Entry 5LOT (X-ray diffraction, 2.25 A resolution); this record covers chains A and B.

Chain A (and B):
Molecule: 3-ketoacyl-CoA thiolase-like protein
From: Leishmania mexicana (strain MHOM/GT/2001/U1103)
Notes: EC 2.3.1.16; chain B of this document is another copy of the same molecule, construct and numbering; everything in this record applies to it too
Reference sequence: E9AW84 (E9AW84_LEIMU); numbering as in UniProt (aligned over 1-441)
Amino-acid sequence (457 residues; row label = number of the first residue in the row; numbers below 1 keep their minus sign (His-15 is residue -15)):
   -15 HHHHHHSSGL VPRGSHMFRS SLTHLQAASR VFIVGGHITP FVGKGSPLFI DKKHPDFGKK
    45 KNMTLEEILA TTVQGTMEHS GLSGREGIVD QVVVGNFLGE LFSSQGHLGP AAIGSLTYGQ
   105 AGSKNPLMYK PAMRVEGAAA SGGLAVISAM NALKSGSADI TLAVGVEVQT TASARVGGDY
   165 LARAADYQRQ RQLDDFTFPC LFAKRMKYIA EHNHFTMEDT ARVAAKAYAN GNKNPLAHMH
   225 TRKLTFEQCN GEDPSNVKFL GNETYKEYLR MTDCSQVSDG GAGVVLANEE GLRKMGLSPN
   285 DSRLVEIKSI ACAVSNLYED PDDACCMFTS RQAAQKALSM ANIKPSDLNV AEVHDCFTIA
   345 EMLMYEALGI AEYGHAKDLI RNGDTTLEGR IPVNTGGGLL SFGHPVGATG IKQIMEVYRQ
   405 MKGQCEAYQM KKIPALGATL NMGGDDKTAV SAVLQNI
Disordered / not traced: -15 to 11
Differences from the reference sequence: expression tag (-15 to 0); conflict Leu6 (Met in E9AW84), Ala12 (Thr in E9AW84), Pro31 (Lys in E9AW84), 26 further conflict positions vs the reference (E9AW84) not listed
Residues lining bound ligands: acetyl coenzyme A (ACO): Lys28, Ala123, Ala158, Arg159, Leu165, Phe180, Phe182, Pro183, Val241, Phe243, Met255, Cys258, Ser259, Val261, His338, Cys340, Phe341, Leu383, His388, Val390, Met426, Gly428
Reported in the primary citation:
  - binding site for acetyl coenzyme A: Ser259, His338, His388
  - catalytic residues: His338, His388, Gly428
  - contacts within the chain: His338-Asn425 (hydrogen bond), His388-Thr393 (hydrogen bond)
  - catalytic residues: Cys340 (citing earlier work)

Interface between chain A and chain B:
Pairs across the interface - 128 pairs, chain A then chain B:
  Glu50(A) - Gln172(B)
  Glu50(A) - Tyr302(B)
  Glu84(A) - Phe81(B)
  Glu84(A) - Leu82(B)
  Glu84(A) - Glu84(B)
  Glu84(A) - Leu85(B)
  Glu84(A) - Glu120(B)
  Glu84(A) - Arg167(B)  hydrogen bond (backbone-side chain)
  Leu85(A) - Glu84(B)
  Leu85(A) - Leu85(B)  hydrophobic
  Ser88(A) - Arg167(B)
  Ser88(A) - Tyr171(B)
  Gln89(A) - Arg167(B)  hydrogen bond (side chain-backbone)
  Gln89(A) - Ala169(B)  hydrogen bond (side chain-backbone)
  Gln89(A) - Asp170(B)
  Gln89(A) - Tyr171(B)  hydrogen bond (side chain-backbone)
  Gln89(A) - Leu301(B)
  Gly90(A) - Arg167(B)  hydrogen bond (backbone-backbone)
  His91(A) - Glu120(B)  hydrogen bond (backbone-side chain)
  His91(A) - Gly121(B)
  His91(A) - Ala122(B)
  His91(A) - Arg167(B)
  His91(A) - Ala168(B)  hydrogen bond (side chain-backbone)
  His91(A) - Gly427(B)
  His91(A) - Gly428(B)
  His91(A) - Lys431(B)
  His91(A) - Thr432(B)  hydrogen bond
  Gly93(A) - Val298(B)
  Pro94(A) - Val298(B)  hydrophobic
  Pro94(A) - Ser299(B)
  Pro94(A) - Asn300(B)
  Pro94(A) - Leu301(B)  hydrogen bond (backbone-backbone)
  Pro94(A) - Lys431(B)
  Pro94(A) - Thr432(B)
  Ala95(A) - Leu301(B)
  Ala95(A) - Tyr302(B)
  Ile97(A) - Val298(B)  hydrophobic
  Ile97(A) - Ser299(B)
  Gly98(A) - Asn300(B)
  Gly98(A) - Tyr302(B)
  Tyr102(A) - Tyr302(B)  hydrophobic
  Ala105(A) - Glu303(B)
  Gly106(A) - Glu303(B)  hydrogen bond (backbone-side chain)
  Met112(A) - Val298(B)
  Met112(A) - Ser299(B)
  Met112(A) - Asn300(B)
  Tyr113(A) - Cys296(B)
  Tyr113(A) - Ala297(B)
  Tyr113(A) - Val298(B)  hydrogen bond (backbone-backbone)
  Tyr113(A) - Phe312(B)
  Tyr113(A) - Thr313(B)
  Tyr113(A) - Gln316(B)
  Tyr113(A) - Lys320(B)  hydrogen bond (backbone-side chain)
  Lys114(A) - Val298(B)  hydrogen bond (backbone-backbone)
  Pro115(A) - Cys296(B)
  Ala116(A) - Val298(B)
  Met117(A) - Val119(B)  hydrophobic
  Met117(A) - Leu128(B)  hydrophobic
  Met117(A) - Ser132(B)
  Arg118(A) - Glu84(B)  salt bridge
  Arg118(A) - Arg118(B)
  Arg118(A) - Val119(B)
  Arg118(A) - Glu120(B)  salt bridge
  Val119(A) - Arg118(B)
  Val119(A) - Val119(B)  hydrophobic
  Glu120(A) - Gly90(B)
  Glu120(A) - His91(B)  hydrogen bond (side chain-backbone)
  Glu120(A) - Arg118(B)  salt bridge
  Gly121(A) - His91(B)
  Ala122(A) - His91(B)
  Leu128(A) - Met117(B)  hydrophobic
  Ser132(A) - Met117(B)
  Asn135(A) - Asn135(B)
  Asn135(A) - Ser139(B)  hydrogen bond
  Asn135(A) - Ser141(B)  hydrogen bond
  Lys138(A) - Lys138(B)
  Lys138(A) - Ser139(B)
  Ser139(A) - Asn135(B)  hydrogen bond
  Ser139(A) - Lys138(B)
  Ser141(A) - Asn135(B)  hydrogen bond
  Arg167(A) - Glu84(B)  hydrogen bond (side chain-backbone)
  Arg167(A) - Ser88(B)
  Arg167(A) - Gln89(B)  hydrogen bond (backbone-side chain)
  Arg167(A) - Gly90(B)  hydrogen bond (backbone-backbone)
  Arg167(A) - His91(B)
  Ala168(A) - His91(B)  hydrogen bond (backbone-side chain)
  Ala169(A) - Gln89(B)  hydrogen bond (backbone-side chain)
  Asp170(A) - Gln89(B)
  Tyr171(A) - Ser88(B)
  Tyr171(A) - Gln89(B)  hydrogen bond (backbone-side chain)
  Gln172(A) - Glu50(B)
  Cys296(A) - Tyr113(B)
  Cys296(A) - Pro115(B)
  Ala297(A) - Tyr113(B)
  Ala297(A) - Lys114(B)
  Val298(A) - Gly93(B)
  Val298(A) - Pro94(B)  hydrophobic
  Val298(A) - Ile97(B)  hydrophobic
  Val298(A) - Met112(B)
  Val298(A) - Tyr113(B)  hydrogen bond (backbone-backbone)
  Val298(A) - Lys114(B)  hydrogen bond (backbone-backbone)
  Val298(A) - Ala116(B)
  Ser299(A) - Pro94(B)
  Ser299(A) - Ile97(B)
  Ser299(A) - Met112(B)
  Asn300(A) - Pro94(B)
  Asn300(A) - Gly98(B)
  Asn300(A) - Met112(B)
  Leu301(A) - Gln89(B)
  Leu301(A) - Pro94(B)  hydrogen bond (backbone-backbone)
  Leu301(A) - Ala95(B)
  Tyr302(A) - Glu50(B)
  Tyr302(A) - Ala95(B)
  Tyr302(A) - Gly98(B)
  Tyr302(A) - Tyr102(B)  hydrophobic
  Glu303(A) - Gln104(B)
  Glu303(A) - Ala105(B)
  Glu303(A) - Gly106(B)  hydrogen bond (side chain-backbone)
  Phe312(A) - Tyr113(B)
  Thr313(A) - Tyr113(B)
  Gln316(A) - Tyr113(B)
  Lys320(A) - Tyr113(B)  hydrogen bond (side chain-backbone)
  Gly427(A) - His91(B)
  Gly428(A) - His91(B)
  Lys431(A) - His91(B)
  Lys431(A) - Pro94(B)
  Thr432(A) - His91(B)  hydrogen bond
  Thr432(A) - Pro94(B)
Interface residues without a listed pair, chain A (61 interface residues in all): Phe81, Ser99, Gln104, Asn109, Leu111, Ile131, Ala136
Interface residues without a listed pair, chain B (64 interface residues in all): Thr48, Gln75, Ser99, Asn109, Leu111, Ile131, Ala136

In short:
The interface between chain A and chain B involves 61 residues on one side and 64 on the other; the contacts
include 30 hydrogen bonds and 3 salt bridges. Polar contacts include Arg118(A)-Glu84(B), Arg118(A)-Glu120(B)
and Glu84(A)-Arg167(B). From the paper: catalytic residues His338(A), His388(A) and Gly428(A) among others; a
binding site for acetyl coenzyme A at Ser259(A), His338(A) and His388(A).
Both chains are 3-ketoacyl-CoA thiolase-like protein (Leishmania mexicana (strain MHOM/GT/2001/U1103)). Entry
5LOT (Crystal structure of SCP2 thiolase from Leishmania mexicana. Complex of the C123A mutant with
acetyl-CoA) was determined by X-ray diffraction, deposited together with 5LNQ.
